6XP3 - chains A and B of the 5 polymer chains in the assembly; structure by X-ray diffraction, 1.93 A resolution.

Chain A (and B):
Molecule: Pyrroline-5-carboxylate reductase 1, mitochondrial
From: Homo sapiens
Notes: EC 1.5.1.2; chain B of this document is another copy of the same molecule, construct and numbering; everything in this record applies to it too
Reference sequence: P32322 (P5CR1_HUMAN); residue numbers follow UniProt; this construct covers 1-300
Chain sequence (322 residues; each row starts with the number of its first residue; numbers below 1 keep their minus sign (Met-21 is residue -21)):
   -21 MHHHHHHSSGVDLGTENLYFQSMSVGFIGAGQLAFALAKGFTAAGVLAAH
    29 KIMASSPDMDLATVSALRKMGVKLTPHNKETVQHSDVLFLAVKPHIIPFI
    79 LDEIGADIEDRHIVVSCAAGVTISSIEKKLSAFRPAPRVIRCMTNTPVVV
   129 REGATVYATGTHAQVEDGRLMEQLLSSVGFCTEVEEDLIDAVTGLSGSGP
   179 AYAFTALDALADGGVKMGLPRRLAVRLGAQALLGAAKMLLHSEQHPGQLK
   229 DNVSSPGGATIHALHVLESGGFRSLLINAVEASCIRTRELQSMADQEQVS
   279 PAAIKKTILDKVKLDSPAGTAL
Unresolved in the structure: -21 to -3, 274-300 (chain B: -21 to -6, 274-300)
Differences from the reference sequence: initiating methionine (-21); expression tag (-20 to 0)
Ligand contacts: cyclopentanecarboxylic acid (IQ0): Ala97, Met121, Thr171, Gly175, Ser176, Leu268
Curated features (UniProtKB/Swiss-Prot):
  - binding site (NADP(+)): Ile6 to Leu11, Ser34, Asn56, Ala69 to Pro72, Cys95 to Ala97
  - binding site (NADPH): Ala8, Gln10, Leu11, Ser34, Asp36, Asn56, Val70, Lys71, Ala97, Asn230
  - binding site (L-proline): Glu164, Ala237, Thr238
  - modified residue: Ser2 (N-acetylserine), Ser278 (Phosphoserine)
  - natural variant: Arg119 (R119G: In ARCL2B; R119H: In ARCL2B), Ala179 (A179T: In ARCL2B), Gly206 (G206R: In ARCL2B; G206W: In ARCL2B), Gly248 (G248E: In ARCL3B), Arg251 (R251H: In ARCL3B), Ala257 (A257T: In ARCL3B), Arg266 (R266Q: In ARCL2B)
  - mutagenesis: Glu221 (E221A: Reduced enzyme activity), Thr238 (T238A: Decreased pyrroline-5-carboxylate reductase activity)
Reported in the primary citation:
  - binding site for cyclopentanecarboxylic acid: Thr238

How chain A and chain B interact:
Pairs across the interface (195):
  Gln10(A) - Asn230(B)  hydrogen bond
  Thr124(A) - Met216(B)
  Thr124(A) - Val231(B)
  Pro125(A) - Gly212(B)
  Pro125(A) - Ala213(B)
  Pro125(A) - Met216(B)  hydrophobic
  Val127(A) - Met216(B)  hydrophobic
  Val128(A) - Gly212(B)
  Val128(A) - Lys215(B)  hydrogen bond (backbone-side chain)
  Val128(A) - Met216(B)  hydrophobic
  Glu130(A) - Gln208(B)  hydrogen bond
  Glu130(A) - Leu211(B)
  Glu130(A) - Gly212(B)
  Glu130(A) - Lys215(B)
  Gly131(A) - Gln208(B)  hydrogen bond (backbone-side chain)
  Ala132(A) - Gln208(B)
  Phe158(A) - Arg204(B)
  Phe158(A) - Leu205(B)  hydrophobic
  Phe158(A) - Gln208(B)
  Leu166(A) - Gly196(B)
  Leu166(A) - Leu197(B)
  Leu166(A) - Pro198(B)
  Ala169(A) - Met195(B)
  Ala169(A) - Leu197(B)  hydrophobic
  Val170(A) - Leu197(B)  hydrophobic
  Val170(A) - Leu205(B)  hydrophobic
  Leu173(A) - Leu188(B)
  Leu173(A) - Leu197(B)  hydrophobic
  Leu173(A) - Ala202(B)
  Leu173(A) - Leu205(B)  hydrophobic
  Leu173(A) - Gly206(B)
  Ser174(A) - Leu205(B)
  Ser174(A) - Ala209(B)
  Gly175(A) - Val231(B)
  Ser176(A) - Thr238(B)  hydrogen bond
  Pro178(A) - Ala213(B)  hydrophobic
  Ala179(A) - Lys228(B)
  Ala179(A) - Val231(B)  hydrophobic
  Ala179(A) - Thr238(B)
  Ala179(A) - Leu242(B)
  Tyr180(A) - Leu188(B)  hydrophobic
  Tyr180(A) - Ala241(B)
  Tyr180(A) - Leu245(B)  hydrophobic
  Tyr180(A) - Phe250(B)
  Ala181(A) - Leu210(B)  hydrophobic
  Ala181(A) - Ala213(B)  hydrophobic
  Phe182(A) - Ala213(B)
  Phe182(A) - Met216(B)  hydrophobic
  Phe182(A) - Pro224(B)
  Phe182(A) - Leu227(B)
  Phe182(A) - Lys228(B)
  Phe182(A) - Val231(B)  hydrophobic
  Thr183(A) - Lys228(B)
  Thr183(A) - Leu242(B)
  Thr183(A) - Phe250(B)
  Thr183(A) - Arg251(B)
  Ala184(A) - Phe250(B)
  Ala184(A) - Leu254(B)  hydrophobic
  Leu185(A) - Leu217(B)  hydrophobic
  Asp186(A) - His223(B)  salt bridge
  Asp186(A) - Arg251(B)  salt bridge
  Ala187(A) - Arg251(B)
  Ala187(A) - Ile255(B)
  Leu188(A) - Leu173(B)
  Leu188(A) - Tyr180(B)  hydrophobic
  Leu188(A) - Leu254(B)  hydrophobic
  Leu188(A) - Val258(B)  hydrophobic
  Asp190(A) - Ile255(B)
  Gly191(A) - Ile255(B)
  Gly191(A) - Val258(B)
  Gly192(A) - Val258(B)
  Lys194(A) - Glu259(B)  salt bridge
  Met195(A) - Ala169(B)
  Met195(A) - Glu259(B)
  Met195(A) - Cys262(B)  hydrophobic
  Met195(A) - Arg266(B)
  Gly196(A) - Leu166(B)
  Leu197(A) - Leu166(B)
  Leu197(A) - Ala169(B)  hydrophobic
  Leu197(A) - Val170(B)  hydrophobic
  Leu197(A) - Leu173(B)  hydrophobic
  Arg199(A) - His223(B)
  Arg199(A) - Pro224(B)
  Ala202(A) - Leu173(B)
  Arg204(A) - Phe158(B)
  Arg204(A) - Leu218(B)
  Leu205(A) - Ala132(B)  hydrophobic
  Leu205(A) - Phe158(B)  hydrophobic
  Leu205(A) - Val170(B)  hydrophobic
  Leu205(A) - Leu173(B)  hydrophobic
  Leu205(A) - Ser174(B)
  Gly206(A) - Leu173(B)
  Ala207(A) - Ala214(B)
  Ala207(A) - Leu218(B)  hydrophobic
  Gln208(A) - Glu130(B)  hydrogen bond
  Gln208(A) - Gly131(B)
  Gln208(A) - Ala132(B)
  Gln208(A) - Phe158(B)
  Gln208(A) - Leu218(B)
  Ala209(A) - Ser174(B)
  Leu211(A) - Glu130(B)
  Leu211(A) - Leu211(B)
  Leu211(A) - Ala214(B)
  Leu211(A) - Lys215(B)
  Gly212(A) - Pro125(B)
  Gly212(A) - Val128(B)
  Gly212(A) - Glu130(B)
  Ala213(A) - Pro125(B)
  Ala213(A) - Pro178(B)  hydrophobic
  Ala213(A) - Ala181(B)  hydrophobic
  Ala213(A) - Phe182(B)
  Ala214(A) - Ala207(B)
  Ala214(A) - Leu211(B)
  Lys215(A) - Val128(B)  hydrogen bond (side chain-backbone)
  Lys215(A) - Glu130(B)
  Lys215(A) - Leu211(B)
  Met216(A) - Thr124(B)  hydrogen bond
  Met216(A) - Pro125(B)
  Met216(A) - Val127(B)  hydrophobic
  Met216(A) - Val128(B)  hydrophobic
  Met216(A) - Phe182(B)  hydrophobic
  Leu217(A) - Leu185(B)  hydrophobic
  Leu218(A) - Arg204(B)
  Leu218(A) - Ala207(B)  hydrophobic
  Leu218(A) - Gln208(B)
  Leu218(A) - Leu211(B)  hydrophobic
  His223(A) - Asp186(B)
  His223(A) - Arg199(B)
  Pro224(A) - Phe182(B)
  Pro224(A) - Arg199(B)
  Leu227(A) - Phe182(B)
  Lys228(A) - Phe182(B)
  Lys228(A) - Thr183(B)
  Asn230(A) - Gln10(B)
  Val231(A) - Thr124(B)
  Val231(A) - Ala179(B)  hydrophobic
  Val231(A) - Phe182(B)  hydrophobic
  Pro234(A) - Lys71(B)
  Gly235(A) - Arg264(B)  hydrogen bond (backbone-side chain)
  Gly236(A) - Arg264(B)
  Ala237(A) - Ser261(B)
  Ala237(A) - Arg264(B)
  Ala237(A) - Thr265(B)
  Thr238(A) - Ser176(B)  hydrogen bond
  Thr238(A) - Ala179(B)
  His240(A) - Arg264(B)  hydrogen bond
  Ala241(A) - Tyr180(B)
  Ala241(A) - Ala257(B)
  Ala241(A) - Ser261(B)
  Leu242(A) - Ala179(B)
  Leu242(A) - Thr183(B)
  Val244(A) - Asn256(B)
  Val244(A) - Ala257(B)  hydrophobic
  Leu245(A) - Tyr180(B)  hydrophobic
  Leu245(A) - Leu253(B)
  Leu245(A) - Ala257(B)  hydrophobic
  Gly248(A) - Leu253(B)
  Phe250(A) - Tyr180(B)
  Phe250(A) - Thr183(B)
  Phe250(A) - Ala184(B)
  Phe250(A) - Phe250(B)  hydrophobic
  Phe250(A) - Leu253(B)  hydrophobic
  Phe250(A) - Leu254(B)  hydrophobic
  Arg251(A) - Thr183(B)
  Arg251(A) - Asp186(B)  salt bridge
  Arg251(A) - Ala187(B)
  Leu253(A) - Leu245(B)
  Leu253(A) - Gly248(B)
  Leu253(A) - Phe250(B)  hydrophobic
  Leu253(A) - Leu253(B)  hydrophobic
  Leu254(A) - Ala184(B)  hydrophobic
  Leu254(A) - Leu188(B)  hydrophobic
  Leu254(A) - Phe250(B)  hydrophobic
  Ile255(A) - Ala187(B)
  Ile255(A) - Asp190(B)
  Ile255(A) - Gly191(B)
  Asn256(A) - Val244(B)
  Ala257(A) - Ala241(B)
  Ala257(A) - Val244(B)  hydrophobic
  Ala257(A) - Leu245(B)  hydrophobic
  Val258(A) - Leu188(B)  hydrophobic
  Val258(A) - Gly191(B)
  Val258(A) - Gly192(B)
  Glu259(A) - Lys194(B)  salt bridge
  Glu259(A) - Met195(B)
  Ala260(A) - Val244(B)  hydrophobic
  Ser261(A) - Ala237(B)
  Ser261(A) - Ala241(B)
  Cys262(A) - Met195(B)  hydrophobic
  Arg264(A) - Gly235(B)  hydrogen bond (side chain-backbone)
  Arg264(A) - Gly236(B)
  Arg264(A) - Ala237(B)
  Arg264(A) - His240(B)
  Thr265(A) - Ala237(B)
  Arg266(A) - Met195(B)  hydrogen bond (side chain-backbone)
Also at the interface, not in a pair above, chain A (96 interface residues in all): Asn123, Val134, Thr160, Val162, Gly177, Pro198, Leu201, Val203, Leu210, His219, Ser233, Gly249, Ile263, Leu268
Also at the interface, not in a pair above, chain B (96 interface residues in all): Asn123, Val134, Thr160, Val162, Gly175, Gly177, Leu201, Val203, His219, Glu246, Gly249, Ala260, Ile263, Leu268

In short:
The chain A/chain B interface involves 96 residues from each chain, with 13 hydrogen bonds and 5 salt bridges.
Among the polar pairs are Asp186(A)-His223(B), Asp186(A)-Arg251(B) and Lys194(A)-Glu259(B). Ligands of chain
A: cyclopentanecarboxylic acid. The paper reports a binding site for cyclopentanecarboxylic acid at Thr238(A).
Both chains are Pyrroline-5-carboxylate reductase 1, mitochondrial (Homo sapiens). Entry 6XP3 (Structure of
human PYCR1 complexed with cyclopentanecarboxylic acid) was determined by X-ray diffraction together with
6XOZ, 6XP0, 6XP1 and 6XP2 from the same study.
